4M7D - chains B and C of the 8 polymer chains in the assembly; structure by X-ray diffraction, 2.60 A resolution.

# Chain B
Protein: U6 snRNA-associated Sm-like protein LSm2
From: Saccharomyces cerevisiae
UniProt: P38203 (LSM2_YEAST); residue numbers follow UniProt; this construct covers 1-95
Amino-acid sequence (95 residues; row label = number of the first residue in the row):
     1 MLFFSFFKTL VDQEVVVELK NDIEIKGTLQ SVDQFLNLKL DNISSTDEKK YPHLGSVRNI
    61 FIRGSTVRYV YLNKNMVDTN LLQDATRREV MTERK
Unresolved in the structure: 93-95
Sequence notes: engineered mutation S45 (Cys in P38203)

# Chain C
Protein: U6 snRNA-associated Sm-like protein LSm3
From: Saccharomyces cerevisiae
UniProt: P57743 (LSM3_YEAST); residue numbers follow UniProt; this construct covers 1-89
Amino-acid sequence (89 residues; numbered 1 to 89; the number before each row is that of its first residue):
     1 METPLDLLKL NLDERVYIKL RGARTLVGTL QAFDSHSNIV LSDAVETIYQ LNNEELSESE
    61 RRSEMVFIRG DTVTLISTPS EDDDGAVEI
Unresolved in the structure: 1-2, 80-89
Sequence notes: engineered mutation S37 (Cys in P57743), S63 (Cys in P57743)

# Interface between chain B and chain C
Residue-residue contacts (57; chain B residue first):
  L2(B) - F33(C)
  F3(B) - A32(C)
  F3(B) - F33(C)
  F3(B) - D34(C)
  F3(B) - N38(C)
  F3(B) - I39(C)
  F3(B) - V40(C)  hydrophobic
  F3(B) - F67(C)  hydrophobic
  F6(B) - V40(C)  hydrophobic
  F7(B) - F67(C)  hydrophobic
  E18(B) - R24(C)  salt bridge
  K20(B) - D71(C)  salt bridge
  K20(B) - T72(C)
  E24(B) - R61(C)  salt bridge
  F35(B) - R69(C)  hydrogen bond (backbone-side chain)
  L36(B) - F67(C)  hydrophobic
  G64(B) - R69(C)  hydrogen bond (backbone-side chain)
  S65(B) - R69(C)
  S65(B) - D71(C)
  V67(B) - R69(C)
  R68(B) - R24(C)
  R68(B) - F67(C)
  R68(B) - I68(C)
  R68(B) - R69(C)  hydrogen bond (backbone-backbone)
  Y69(B) - L20(C)
  Y69(B) - L26(C)
  Y69(B) - E46(C)  hydrogen bond
  Y69(B) - F67(C)
  V70(B) - V66(C)
  V70(B) - F67(C)  hydrogen bond (backbone-backbone)
  Y71(B) - E46(C)
  Y71(B) - R61(C)
  Y71(B) - S63(C)
  Y71(B) - M65(C)
  Y71(B) - V66(C)  hydrophobic
  L72(B) - M65(C)  hydrogen bond (backbone-backbone)
  N73(B) - E64(C)  hydrogen bond
  K74(B) - D43(C)  salt bridge
  K74(B) - E64(C)  hydrogen bond (backbone-side chain)
  V77(B) - M65(C)  hydrophobic
  T79(B) - Q31(C)
  L82(B) - Q31(C)
  L82(B) - A32(C)  hydrophobic
  Q83(B) - L12(C)
  Q83(B) - D13(C)  hydrogen bond
  Q83(B) - Q31(C)  hydrogen bond
  T86(B) - K9(C)
  T86(B) - Q31(C)
  T86(B) - A32(C)
  T86(B) - F33(C)
  R87(B) - K9(C)  hydrogen bond (backbone-side chain)
  R87(B) - L12(C)
  E89(B) - K9(C)  hydrogen bond (backbone-side chain)
  M91(B) - L5(C)  hydrophobic
  M91(B) - F33(C)
  M91(B) - D34(C)
  M91(B) - S35(C)
Also at the interface, not in a pair above, chain B (29 interface residues in all): D22, R88
Also at the interface, not in a pair above, chain C (29 interface residues in all): D6, L30

# In short
Chain B and chain C each contribute 29 residues to their interface; the contacts include 12 hydrogen bonds and
4 salt bridges. Polar pairs include E18(B)-R24(C), K20(B)-D71(C) and E24(B)-R61(C).
Chain B is U6 snRNA-associated Sm-like protein LSm2 and chain C is U6 snRNA-associated Sm-like protein LSm3,
both from Saccharomyces cerevisiae; the structure, Crystal structure of Lsm2-8 complex bound to the RNA
fragment CGUUU, was determined by X-ray diffraction (same publication as 4M77, 4M78, 4M7A and 4M75).
